Entry 2YLP (X-ray diffraction, 2.30 A resolution); this record covers chain A.

# Chain A
Name: Androgen receptor
Organism: Homo sapiens
Notes: fragment: ligand-binding domain, residues 664-919
Reference sequence: P10275 (ANDR_HUMAN); numbering as in UniProt (aligned over 664-919)
Amino-acid sequence (256 residues; row label = number of the first residue in the row):
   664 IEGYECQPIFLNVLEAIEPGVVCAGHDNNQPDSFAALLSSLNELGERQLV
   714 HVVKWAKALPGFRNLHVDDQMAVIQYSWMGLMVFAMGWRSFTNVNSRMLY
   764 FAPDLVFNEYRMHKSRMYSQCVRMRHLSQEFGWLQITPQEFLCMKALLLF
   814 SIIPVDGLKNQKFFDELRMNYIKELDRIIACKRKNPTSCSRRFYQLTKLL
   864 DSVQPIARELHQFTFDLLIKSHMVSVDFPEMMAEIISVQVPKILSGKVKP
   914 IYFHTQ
Not modelled in the structure: 664-670
Small-molecule neighbours:
  - 056 (3-[(2,4-dichlorophenyl)methylsulfanylmethyl]benzoic acid), molecule 1: Phe673, Pro723, Gly724, Asn727, Phe826, Glu829, Leu830, Asn833, Tyr834, Glu837
  - 056, molecule 2: Leu712, Val716, Lys720, Val730, Gln733, Met734, Ile737, Gln738, Met894, Ile898
  - testosterone (TES): Leu701, Leu704, Asn705, Leu707, Gly708, Gln711, Trp741, Met742, Met745, Val746, Met749, Arg752, Phe764, Met780, Met787, Leu873, Phe876, Thr877, Leu880, Phe891, Met895
Swiss-Prot annotation at these positions:
  - natural variant: Val685 (V685I: In AIS), Leu701 (L701M: In AIS), Ser703 (S703A: In AIS), Val716 (V716M: In prostate cancer), Arg752 (W752R: In AIS; this construct carries the variant), Phe813 (L813F: In AIS; this construct carries the variant), Ile842 (I842S: In PAIS), Arg855 (R855K: In PAIS), Leu881 (L881Q: In prostate cancer), Val887 (M887V: In AIS; this construct carries the variant), Ile899 (I899T: In AIS)
From the paper describing this entry:
  - binding site for 056: Phe673, Pro723, Phe826, Glu829, Leu830, Tyr834
  - mutagenesis - F673R, R840A: unchanged binding to 5
  - mutagenesis - F673R, R840A: unchanged binding to SRC23 peptide

# Summary
Ligands of chain A: testosterone and compound 056. The paper reports a binding site for 056 at Phe673, Pro723
and Phe826 among others; F673R and R840A leave binding to 5 unchanged.
Chain A is Androgen receptor (Homo sapiens); the structure, Targeting the binding function 3 site of the
androgen receptor through in silico molecular modeling, was determined by X-ray diffraction, deposited
together with 3ZQT, 2YLO and 2YLQ.
